PDB entry 4DSF | X-ray diffraction, 1.66 A resolution | chains A and C of the 3 polymer chains in the assembly

Chain A:
Molecule: DNA polymerase
Source organism: Geobacillus kaustophilus
Notes: EC 2.7.7.7; fragment: un residues 287-878
UniProt: Q5KWC1 (Q5KWC1_GEOKA); residues 285-876 here correspond to UniProt positions 287-878 (UniProt number = residue number + 2)
Sequence (592 residues; row label = number of the first residue in the row):
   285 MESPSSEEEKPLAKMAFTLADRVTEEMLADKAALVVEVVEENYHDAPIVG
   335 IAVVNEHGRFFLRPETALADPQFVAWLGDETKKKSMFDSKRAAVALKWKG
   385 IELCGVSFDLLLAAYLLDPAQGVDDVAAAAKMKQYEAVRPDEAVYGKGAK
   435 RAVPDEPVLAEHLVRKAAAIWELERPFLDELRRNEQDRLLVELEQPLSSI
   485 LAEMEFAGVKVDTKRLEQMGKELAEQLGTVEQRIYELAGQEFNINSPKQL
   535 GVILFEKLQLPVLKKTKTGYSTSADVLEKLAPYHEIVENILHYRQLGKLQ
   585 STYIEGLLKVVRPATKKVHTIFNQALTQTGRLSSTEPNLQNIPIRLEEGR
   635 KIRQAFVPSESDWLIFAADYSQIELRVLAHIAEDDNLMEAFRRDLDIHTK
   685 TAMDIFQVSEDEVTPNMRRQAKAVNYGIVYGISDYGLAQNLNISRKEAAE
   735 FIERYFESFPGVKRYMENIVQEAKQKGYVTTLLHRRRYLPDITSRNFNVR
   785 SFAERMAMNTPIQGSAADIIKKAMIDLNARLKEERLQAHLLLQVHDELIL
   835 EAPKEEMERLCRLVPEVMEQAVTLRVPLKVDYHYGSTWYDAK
Disordered / not traced: 285-296, 678-708, 712-714
Sequence notes: engineered mutation Ala-598 (Asp600 in Q5KWC1), Tyr-710 (Phe712 in Q5KWC1)

Chain C:
Molecule: 13-nt DNA strand
Sequence (13 nucleotides; each row starts with the number of its first residue; numbering starts at 0):
     0 CATGGGAGTCAGG
Disordered / not traced: 0-3

Interface between chain A and chain C:
Pairs across the interface (34):
  Asn-527(A) / DG11(C)  hydrogen bond to the phosphate
  Asn-529(A) / DG11(C)  sugar contact
  Ser-530(A) / DG11(C)  hydrogen bond to the phosphate
  Ser-530(A) / DG12(C)  hydrogen bond to the phosphate
  Gln-533(A) / DG12(C)  hydrogen bond to the phosphate
  Lys-582(A) / DG7(C)  base contact
  Lys-582(A) / DT8(C)  hydrogen bond to the base
  Lys-582(A) / DC9(C)  sugar contact
  Ser-585(A) / DC9(C)  phosphate contact
  Thr-586(A) / DC9(C)  sugar contact
  Gly-590(A) / DC9(C)  phosphate contact
  Leu-610(A) / DA6(C)  phosphate contact
  Leu-610(A) / DG7(C)  phosphate contact
  Thr-611(A) / DA6(C)  phosphate contact
  Gln-612(A) / DG5(C)  phosphate contact
  Gln-612(A) / DA6(C)  hydrogen bond to the phosphate
  Thr-613(A) / DG5(C)  sugar contact
  Arg-615(A) / DG4(C)  base contact
  Arg-615(A) / DG5(C)  hydrogen bond to the base
  Ser-617(A) / DA6(C)  phosphate contact
  Ser-617(A) / DG7(C)  hydrogen bond to the phosphate
  Ser-618(A) / DG7(C)  sugar contact
  Thr-619(A) / DG7(C)  phosphate contact
  Thr-619(A) / DT8(C)  phosphate contact
  Glu-620(A) / DT8(C)  hydrogen bond to the phosphate
  Asn-622(A) / DG7(C)  hydrogen bond to the sugar
  Asn-625(A) / DG7(C)  base contact
  Arg-771(A) / DG5(C)  salt bridge to the phosphate
  Phe-786(A) / DG4(C)  phosphate contact
  Arg-789(A) / DG4(C)  salt bridge to the phosphate
  Met-790(A) / DG5(C)  phosphate contact
  Asn-793(A) / DG4(C)  sugar contact
  Gln-797(A) / DG4(C)  base contact
  Gln-797(A) / DG5(C)  hydrogen bond to the sugar
Also at the interface, not in a pair above, chain A (28 interface residues in all): Lys-532, Asn-607, His-829
Also at the interface, not in a pair above, chain C (9 interface residues in all): DA10

Summary:
Chain A and chain C form an interface of 28 and 9 residues respectively; the contacts include 11 hydrogen
bonds and 2 salt bridges. Polar contacts include Lys-582(A)/DT8(C), Arg-615(A)/DG5(C) and Asn-622(A)/DG7(C).
Chain A is DNA polymerase (Geobacillus kaustophilus) and chain C is a 13-nt DNA strand; the structure, Ternary
complex of Bacillus DNA Polymerase I Large Fragment F710Y, DNA duplex, and rCTP (paired with ..., was
determined by X-ray diffraction together with 4DQI, 4DQP, 4DQQ, 4DQR, 4DQS, 4DS4 and 3 further entries from
the same study.
